Entry 8I9S (electron microscopy, 3.26 A resolution); this record covers chains A and H of the 5 polymer chains in the assembly.

[Chain A]
Name: Guanine nucleotide-binding protein G(o) subunit alpha
Organism: Homo sapiens
UniProt: P09471 (GNAO_HUMAN); residue numbers follow UniProt; this construct covers 4-55, 182-354
Sequence (250 residues; row label = number of the first residue in the row; note: 116 numbers in that range are skipped by the numbering (no residue carries them; nothing is unmodelled there); numbers below 1 keep their minus sign (Met-11 is residue -11)):
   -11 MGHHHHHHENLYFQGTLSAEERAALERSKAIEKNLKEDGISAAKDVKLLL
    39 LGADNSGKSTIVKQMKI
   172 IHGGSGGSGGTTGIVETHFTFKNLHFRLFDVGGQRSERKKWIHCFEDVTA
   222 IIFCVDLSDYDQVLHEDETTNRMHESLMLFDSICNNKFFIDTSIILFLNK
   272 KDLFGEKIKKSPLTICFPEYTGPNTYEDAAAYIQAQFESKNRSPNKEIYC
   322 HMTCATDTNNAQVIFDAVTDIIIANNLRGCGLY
Disordered / not traced: -11 to 5, 172-182, 231-242
Differences from the reference sequence: initiating methionine (-11); expression tag (-10 to 3); engineered mutation Asp42 (Gly in P09471), Asn43 (Glu in P09471), Asp227 (Ala in P09471), Asp230 (Gly in P09471), Ala332 (Ile in P09471), Ile335 (Val in P09471); linker (174-181)
UniProt features mapped onto this chain:
  - region: Lys35 to Ala41, Ser44 to Thr48 (G1 motif), Phe197 to Arg206 (G3 motif), Ile266 to Asp273 (G4 motif), Thr324 to Thr329 (G5 motif)
  - binding site (GTP): Lys46, Ser47, Thr48, Asn270, Asp273, Cys325
  - binding site (Mg(2+)): Ser47, Thr182
  - natural variant: Gly40 (G40R: In DEE17 and NEDIM; G40W: Found in a patient with intractable early-onset epilepsy), Ser47 (S47G: In NEDIM), Gln52 (Q52P: Found in a patient with intractable early-onset epilepsy; Q52R: In DEE17), Ile172 (I172T: In NEDIM), Thr191 to Phe197 (deletion: In DEE17), Gly203 (G203R: In DEE17), Arg209 (R209C: In DEE17 and NEDIM; R209G: In NEDIM; R209H: In NEDIM; R209L: In NEDIM), Glu246 (E246G: In NEDIM; E246K: In NEDIM), Ile279 (I279N: In DEE17)
  - modified residue: Gln205 (5-glutamyl histamine), Cys351 (ADP-ribosylcysteine)
  - lipidation: Cys351 (S-palmitoyl cysteine)
  - mutagenesis: Cys351 (C351A: Strong loss of binding to ADGRG3)

[Chain H]
Name: Antibody fragment - ScFv16
Organism: Mus musculus
Notes: antibody fragment or engineered binder
Sequence (248 residues; each row starts with the number of its first residue):
     1 DVQLVESGGGLVQPGGSRKLSCSASGFAFSSFGMHWVRQAPEKGLEWVAY
    51 ISSGSGTIYYADTVKGRFTISRDDPKNTLFLQMTSLRSEDTAMYYCVRSI
   101 YYYGSSPFDFWGQGTTLTVSSGGGGSGGGGSGGGGSDIVMTQATSSVPVT
   151 PGESVSISCRSSKSLLHSNGNTYLYWFLQRPGQSPQLLIYRMSNLASGVP
   201 DRFSGSGSGTAFTLTISRLEAEDVGVYYCMQHLEYPLTFGAGTKLELK
Disordered / not traced: 121-134, 248
Disulfides: Cys22-Cys96, Cys159-Cys229

[Chain A / chain H interface]
Residue-residue contacts - 14 pairs, chain A then chain H:
  Ser6(A) with His167(H)
  Ala7(A) with Tyr173(H), hydrophobic; Leu233(H)
  Glu8(A) with Tyr101(H); Tyr173(H); Arg191(H), salt bridge; His232(H), salt bridge
  Arg10(A) with Tyr59(H), hydrogen bond
  Ala11(A) with Tyr101(H), hydrophobic
  Glu14(A) with Ser52(H); Ser53(H); Gly56(H)
  Arg15(A) with Tyr101(H); Tyr102(H)
Also at the interface, not in a pair above, chain H (15 interface residues in all): Thr57, Ile100, Pro107, Tyr175

[Summary]
The interface between chain A and chain H involves 7 residues on one side and 15 on the other; the contacts
include 1 hydrogen bond and 2 salt bridges. Among the polar pairs are Glu8(A)-Arg191(H), Glu8(A)-His232(H) and
Arg10(A)-Tyr59(H).
Chain A is Guanine nucleotide-binding protein G(o) subunit alpha (Homo sapiens) and chain H is Antibody
fragment - ScFv16 (Mus musculus); the structure, Structure of Apo-C3aR-Go complex (Titan), was determined by
electron microscopy, deposited together with 8HPT, 8HQC, 8I95, 8I97, 8I9A, 8I9L and 3 further entries.
